1KTL - chains A and P of the 3 polymer chains in the assembly; structure by X-ray diffraction, 3.10 A resolution.

== Chain A ==
Molecule: HLA class I histocompatibility antigen, alpha chain
Organism: Homo sapiens
UniProt: P13747 (HLAE_HUMAN); residues 1-274 here correspond to UniProt positions 22-295 (UniProt number = residue number + 21)
Chain sequence (274 residues; each row starts with the number of its first residue):
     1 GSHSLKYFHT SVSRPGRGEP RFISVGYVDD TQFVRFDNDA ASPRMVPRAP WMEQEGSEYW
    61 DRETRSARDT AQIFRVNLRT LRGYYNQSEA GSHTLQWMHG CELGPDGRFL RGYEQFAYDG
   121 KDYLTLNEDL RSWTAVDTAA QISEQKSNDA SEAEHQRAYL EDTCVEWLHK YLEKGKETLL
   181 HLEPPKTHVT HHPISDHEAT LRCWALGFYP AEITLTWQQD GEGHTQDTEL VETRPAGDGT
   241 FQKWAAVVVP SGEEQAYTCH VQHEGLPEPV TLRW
Differences from the reference sequence: engineered mutation G107 (Arg128 in P13747); conflict A256 (Arg277 in P13747)
Curated features (UniProtKB/Swiss-Prot):
  - binding site (a peptide antigen): Y7, E63, S66, N77, Y84, S143, K146, Q156, Y159, Y171
  - glycosylation: N86 (N-linked (GlcNAc...) asparagine)
Cystine bridges: C101-C164, C203-C259
From the paper describing this entry:
  - conformationally variable residues (loop rearrangement): E222 to E229
  - mutagenesis - R107G: increased expression

== Chain P ==
Molecule: Peptide VTAPRTLLL
Chain sequence (9 residues; numbered 1 to 9; the number before each row is that of its first residue):
     1 VTAPRTLLL

== Chain A / chain P interface ==
Pairs across the interface (43; chain A residue first):
  L5(A) - V1(P)
  Y7(A) - V1(P)  hydrogen bond (side chain-backbone)
  Y7(A) - T2(P)  hydrogen bond (side chain-backbone)
  H9(A) - T2(P)
  M45(A) - T2(P)
  Y59(A) - V1(P)  hydrophobic
  E63(A) - V1(P)
  E63(A) - T2(P)  hydrogen bond (side chain-backbone)
  S66(A) - T2(P)
  T70(A) - T6(P)
  I73(A) - T6(P)
  I73(A) - L7(P)
  I73(A) - L8(P)  hydrophobic
  F74(A) - T6(P)
  V76(A) - L8(P)  hydrophobic
  N77(A) - L7(P)  hydrogen bond (side chain-backbone)
  N77(A) - L8(P)
  N77(A) - L9(P)  hydrogen bond (side chain-backbone)
  T80(A) - L9(P)
  L81(A) - L9(P)  hydrophobic
  Y84(A) - L9(P)  hydrogen bond (side chain-backbone)
  W97(A) - T6(P)
  H99(A) - A3(P)
  F116(A) - L7(P)  hydrophobic
  Y123(A) - L9(P)  hydrophobic
  W133(A) - L7(P)  hydrophobic
  S143(A) - L9(P)  hydrogen bond (side chain-backbone)
  K146(A) - L8(P)
  K146(A) - L9(P)  hydrogen bond (side chain-backbone)
  S147(A) - L7(P)
  E152(A) - R5(P)
  E152(A) - L7(P)
  E152(A) - L8(P)  hydrogen bond (side chain-backbone)
  H155(A) - R5(P)  hydrogen bond
  Q156(A) - R5(P)  hydrogen bond (side chain-backbone)
  Q156(A) - L7(P)
  Y159(A) - V1(P)  hydrogen bond (side chain-backbone)
  Y159(A) - T2(P)
  Y159(A) - A3(P)  hydrogen bond (side chain-backbone)
  Y159(A) - P4(P)
  T163(A) - V1(P)
  W167(A) - V1(P)
  Y171(A) - V1(P)  hydrogen bond (side chain-backbone)
Other interface residues (no listed pair), chain A (34 interface residues in all): R62, L95, E114, L124

== In short ==
The interface between chain A and chain P involves 34 residues on one side and 9 on the other; the contacts
include 14 hydrogen bonds. Among the polar pairs are Y7(A)-V1(P), Y7(A)-T2(P) and E63(A)-T2(P). The paper
reports that R107G of chain A increases expression; conformational variability at E222(A).
Here chain A is HLA class I histocompatibility antigen, alpha chain (Homo sapiens) and chain P is Peptide
VTAPRTLLL. Entry 1KTL (The human non-classical major histocompatibility complex molecule HLA-E) was determined
by X-ray diffraction, deposited together with 1KPR.
